Entry 5ZY8 (X-ray diffraction, 2.90 A resolution); this record covers chains A and C of the 4 polymer chains in the assembly.

Chain A (and C):
Protein: UPF0336 protein Rv0637
From: Mycobacterium tuberculosis (strain ATCC 25618 / H37Rv)
Notes: chain C of this document is another copy of the same molecule, construct and numbering; everything in this record applies to it too
Reference sequence: P9WFJ9 (Y637_MYCTU); numbering as in UniProt (aligned over 1-158)
Chain sequence (158 residues; each row starts with the number of its first residue):
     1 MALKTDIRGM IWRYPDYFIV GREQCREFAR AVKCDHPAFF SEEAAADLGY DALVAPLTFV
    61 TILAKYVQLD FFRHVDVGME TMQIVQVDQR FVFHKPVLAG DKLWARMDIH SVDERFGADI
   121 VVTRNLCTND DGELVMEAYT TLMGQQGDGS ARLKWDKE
Not modelled in the structure: 1-2, 80-82, 114-118, 144-158 (chain C: 1-2, 79-83, 145-158)

Interface between chain A and chain C:
Contacting residue pairs (20):
  Asp-16(A) with Arg-22(C), salt bridge; Arg-26(C), salt bridge
  Tyr-17(A) with Arg-22(C), hydrogen bond (backbone-side chain); Glu-23(C); Glu-42(C), hydrogen bond
  Phe-18(A) with Glu-23(C)
  Ile-19(A) with Glu-23(C), hydrogen bond (backbone-side chain)
  Arg-22(A) with Asp-16(C), salt bridge; Tyr-17(C), hydrogen bond (side chain-backbone); Ile-19(C)
  Glu-23(A) with Tyr-17(C); Phe-18(C); Ile-19(C), hydrogen bond (side chain-backbone); Gln-24(C)
  Gln-24(A) with Glu-23(C); Gln-24(C)
  Arg-26(A) with Asp-16(C), salt bridge
  Glu-27(A) with Tyr-66(C), hydrogen bond
  Glu-42(A) with Tyr-17(C)
  Tyr-66(A) with Glu-27(C), hydrogen bond
Interface residues without a listed pair, chain C (12 interface residues in all): Arg-30

In short:
Chain A and chain C form an interface of 11 and 12 residues respectively, with 7 hydrogen bonds and 4 salt
bridges. Polar contacts include Asp-16(A)/Arg-22(C), Asp-16(A)/Arg-26(C) and Tyr-17(A)/Arg-22(C).
Chain A and chain C are both UPF0336 protein Rv0637 (Mycobacterium tuberculosis (strain ATCC 25618 / H37Rv));
the structure, Crystal structure of C terminal truncated HadBC (3R-Hydroxyacyl-ACP Dehydratase) complex from
Mycobacterium tuberculosis, was determined by X-ray diffraction.
